PDB entry 4JI2 | X-ray diffraction, 3.64 A resolution | chains A and N of the 21 polymer chains in the assembly

== Chain A ==
Molecule: 16S rRNA
From: Thermus thermophilus
Sequence (1522 nucleotides; row label = number of the first residue in the row; note: 42 numbers in that range are skipped by the numbering (no residue carries them; nothing is unmodelled there); a row labelled like 190A-190L holds insertion residues (190A, then the next letters in order); numbering starts at 0):
     0 UUUGUUGGAG AGUUUGAUCC UGGCUCAGGG UGAACGCUGG CGGCGUGCCU AAGACAUGCA
    60 AGUCGUGCGG G
    73 CCGCGGGGUU UU
    88 ACUCCG
    95 UGGUC
   101 AGCGGCGGAC GGGUGAGUAA CGCGUGGGU
  129A G
   130 ACCUACCCGG AAGAGGGGGA CAACCCGGGG AAACUCGGGC UAAUCCCCCA UGUGGACCCG
   190 C
190A-190L CCCUUGGGGUGU
   191 GUCCAAAGGG CUUU
   216 GCCCGCUUCC GGAUGGGCCC GCGUCCCAUC AGCUAGUUGG UGGGGUAAUG GCCCACCAAG
   276 GCGACGACGG GUAGCCGGUC UGAGAGGAUG GCCGGCCACA GGGGCACUGA GACACGGGCC
   336 CCACUCCUAC GGGAGGCAGC AGUUAGGAAU CUUCCGCAAU GGGCGCAAGC CUGACGGAGC
   396 GACGCCGCUU GGAGGAAGAA GCCCUUCGGG GUGUAAACUC CUGAA
   442 CCCGGGACGA AACCCCCGAC GA
   474 GGGGACUGAC GGUACCGGG
   494 GUAAUAGCGC CGGCCAACUC CGUGCCAGCA GCCGCGGUAA UACGGAGGGC GCGAGCGUUA
   554 CCCGGAUUCA CUGGGCGUAA AGGGCGUGUA GGCGGCCUGG GGCGUCCCAU GUGAAAGACC
   614 ACGGCUCAAC CGUGGGGGAG CGUGGGAUAC GCUCAGGCUA GACGGUGGGA GAGGGUGGUG
   674 GAAUUCCCGG AGUAGCGGUG AAAUGCGCAG AUACCGGGAG GAACGCCGAU GGCGAAGGCA
   734 GCCACCUGGU CCACCCGUGA CGCUGAGGCG CGAAAGCGUG GGGAGCAAAC CGGAUUAGAU
   794 ACCCGGGUAG UCCACGCCCU AAACGAUGCG CGCUAGGUCU CUGGGUCU
   848 CCUGGGGGCC GAAGCUAACG CGUUAAGCGC GCCGCCUGGG GAGUACGGCC GCAAGGCUGA
   908 AACUCAAAGG AAUUGACGGG GGCCCGCACA AGCGGUGGAG CAUGUGGUUU AAUUCGAAGX
   968 AACGCGAAGA ACCUUACCAG GCCUUGACAU GCUAGG
 1003A G
  1004 AACCCGGGUG AAAGCCUGGG GUGCCCC
1030A-1030D GCGA
  1031 GGGGAGCCCU AGCACAGGUG CUGCAUGGCC GUCGUCAGCU CGUGCCGUGA GGUGUUGGGU
  1091 UAAGUCCCGC AACGAGCGCA ACCCCCGCCG UUAGUUGCCA GCGGUUCGGC CGGGCACUCU
  1151 AACGGGACUG CCCGCGAAA
  1171 GCGGGAGGAA GGAGGGGACG ACGUCUGGUC AGCAUGGCCC UUACGGCCUG GGCGACACAC
  1231 GUGCUACAAU GCCCACUACA AAGCGAUGCC ACCCGGCAAC GGGGAGCUAA UCGCAAAAAG
  1291 GUGGGCCCAG UUCGGAUUGG GGUCUGCAAC CCGACCCCAU GAAGCCGGAA UCGCUAGUAA
  1351 UCGCGGAUCA G
 1361A C
  1362 CAUGCCGCGG UGAAUACGUU CCCGGGCCUU GUACACACXG CCXGUXACGC CAUGGGAGCG
  1422 GGCUCUACCC GAAGUCGCCG GG
  1446 AGCCUACGGG
  1459 CAGGCGCCGA GGGUAGGGCC CGUGACUGGG GCGAAGUCGU AACAAGGUAG CUGUACCGGA
  1519 AGGUGCGGCU GGAUCCACUC CUUUCU
Unresolved in the structure: 0-4, 1534-1538
Differences from the reference sequence: engineered mutation C1534 (A2157 in M26923.1); conflict A1535 (C2158 in M26923.1)
Modified / non-standard residues: PSU (pseudouridine-5'-monophosphate) at position 516, 7MG (7N-methyl-8-hydroguanosine-5'-monophosphate) at position 527, M2G (N2-dimethylguanosine-5'-monophosphate) at position 966, 5MC (5-methylcytidine-5'-monophosphate) at position 967, 2MG (2N-methylguanosine-5'-monophosphate) at position 1207, 5MC (5-methylcytidine-5'-monophosphate) at position 1400, 4OC (4n,o2'-methylcytidine-5'-monophosphate) at position 1402, 5MC (5-methylcytidine-5'-monophosphate) at position 1404, 5MC (5-methylcytidine-5'-monophosphate) at position 1407, UR3 (3-methyluridine-5'-monophoshate) at position 1498, MA6 (6N-dimethyladenosine-5'-monophoshate) at position 1518, MA6 (6N-dimethyladenosine-5'-monophoshate) at position 1519, PSU (pseudouridine-5'-monophosphate) at position 1540, PSU (pseudouridine-5'-monophosphate) at position 1541
Metal / ion sites: Mg2+ site 1 near U5 (its only coordinating residue here); Mg2+ site 2: U12, C526, 7MG_527, A914; Mg2+ site 3 near U12 (its only coordinating residue here); Mg2+ site 4 near U13 (its only coordinating residue here); Mg2+ site 5 near G21 (its only coordinating residue here); Mg2+ site 6: G21, G22; Mg2+ site 7 near C48 (its only coordinating residue here); Mg2+ site 8 near A53 (its only coordinating residue here); Mg2+ site 9: C58, U387; Mg2+ site 10: A59, C386; Mg2+ site 11: U62, G105; Mg2+ site 12 near C89 (its only coordinating residue here); 125 more Mg2+ sites not listed
From the paper describing this entry:
  - conformationally variable residues: A1492
  - mutagenesis - C1490U: increased growth

== Chain N ==
Molecule: Ribosomal protein S14
From: Thermus thermophilus
UniProtKB: Q5SHQ1 (RS14Z_THET8); residue numbers follow UniProt; this construct covers 1-61
Amino-acid sequence (61 residues; each row starts with the number of its first residue):
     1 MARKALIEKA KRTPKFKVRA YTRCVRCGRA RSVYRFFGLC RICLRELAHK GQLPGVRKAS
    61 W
Unresolved in the structure: 1
Metal / ion sites: Zn2+: Cys24, Cys27, Cys40, Cys43

== Chain A / chain N interface ==
Pairs across the interface - 70 pairs, chain A then chain N:
  A974(A) - Arg29(N)  salt bridge to the phosphate
  A974(A) - Arg31(N)  sugar contact
  A974(A) - Ser32(N)  phosphate contact
  A974(A) - Arg41(N)  salt bridge to the phosphate
  A975(A) - Ser32(N)  hydrogen bond to the sugar
  A975(A) - Tyr34(N)  sugar contact
  G976(A) - Ser32(N)  hydrogen bond to the phosphate
  G976(A) - Val33(N)  phosphate contact
  A977(A) - Arg31(N)  salt bridge to the phosphate
  C979(A) - Val18(N)  hydrogen bond to the base
  C979(A) - Arg19(N)  hydrogen bond to the sugar
  C980(A) - Arg19(N)  hydrogen bond to the sugar
  C980(A) - Tyr21(N)  sugar contact
  U981(A) - Leu6(N)  phosphate contact
  U981(A) - Glu8(N)  phosphate contact
  U981(A) - Tyr21(N)  sugar contact
  U982(A) - Arg23(N)  salt bridge to the phosphate
  U982(A) - Ala30(N)  phosphate contact
  A983(A) - Arg3(N)  salt bridge to the phosphate
  A983(A) - Leu6(N)  phosphate contact
  A994(A) - Lys4(N)  base contact
  A994(A) - Ala5(N)  base contact
  A994(A) - Lys11(N)  sugar contact
  C995(A) - Lys4(N)  hydrogen bond to the base
  A1015(A) - Lys15(N)  hydrogen bond to the phosphate
  G1047(A) - Lys4(N)  salt bridge to the phosphate
  G1048(A) - Arg3(N)  phosphate contact
  G1048(A) - Lys4(N)  hydrogen bond to the phosphate
  U1049(A) - Ala2(N)  phosphate contact
  U1049(A) - Arg3(N)  hydrogen bond to the sugar
  U1049(A) - Ala30(N)  base contact
  C1059(A) - Arg45(N)  hydrogen bond to the phosphate
  C1060(A) - Arg45(N)  salt bridge to the phosphate
  C1114(A) - Ser60(N)  hydrogen bond to the sugar
  C1114(A) - Trp61(N)  base contact
  C1115(A) - Ser60(N)  sugar contact
  C1115(A) - Trp61(N)  sugar contact
  G1186(A) - Trp61(N)  hydrogen bond to the base
  G1187(A) - Ser60(N)  hydrogen bond to the base
  G1187(A) - Trp61(N)  hydrogen bond to the sugar
  A1188(A) - Lys58(N)  hydrogen bond to the phosphate
  A1188(A) - Ser60(N)  sugar contact
  C1189(A) - Lys58(N)  salt bridge to the phosphate
  G1202(A) - Cys27(N)  hydrogen bond to the sugar
  G1202(A) - Arg29(N)  sugar contact
  G1202(A) - Ile42(N)  base contact
  G1202(A) - Glu46(N)  hydrogen bond to the base
  C1203(A) - Ala2(N)  hydrogen bond to the phosphate
  C1203(A) - Arg26(N)  sugar contact
  C1203(A) - Cys27(N)  sugar contact
  G1216(A) - Arg3(N)  salt bridge to the phosphate
  G1216(A) - Ala5(N)  phosphate contact
  C1217(A) - Ala5(N)  phosphate contact
  C1217(A) - Leu6(N)  phosphate contact
  C1217(A) - Glu8(N)  phosphate contact
  C1218(A) - Glu8(N)  phosphate contact
  U1219(A) - Lys15(N)  phosphate contact
  U1219(A) - Arg19(N)  salt bridge to the phosphate
  G1316(A) - Val18(N)  phosphate contact
  C1317(A) - Phe16(N)  stacking on the base
  C1317(A) - Lys17(N)  hydrogen bond to the phosphate
  C1317(A) - Val18(N)  hydrogen bond to the phosphate
  A1357(A) - Tyr34(N)  sugar contact
  U1358(A) - Val33(N)  phosphate contact
  U1358(A) - Tyr34(N)  sugar contact
  U1358(A) - Arg35(N)  salt bridge to the phosphate
  C1359(A) - Thr22(N)  hydrogen bond to the phosphate
  C1359(A) - Arg35(N)  phosphate contact
  G1368(A) - Trp61(N)  phosphate contact
  C1369(A) - Trp61(N)  phosphate contact
Interface residues without a listed pair, chain A (43 interface residues in all): G973, A996, A1016, A1046, G1058, A1318, A1360
Interface residues without a listed pair, chain N (35 interface residues in all): Ala20, Phe36, Cys43, Ala59

== Overview ==
Chain A and chain N form an interface of 43 and 35 residues respectively; the contacts include 21 hydrogen
bonds, 11 salt bridges and 1 aromatic stacking contact. Among the polar pairs are C979(A)-Val18(N),
C995(A)-Lys4(N) and G1186(A)-Trp61(N). The paper reports that C1490U of chain A increases growth;
conformational variability at A1492(A).
Chain A is 16S rRNA and chain N is Ribosomal protein S14, both from Thermus thermophilus; the structure,
Crystal Structure of 30S ribosomal subunit from Thermus thermophilus, was determined by X-ray diffraction
(same publication as 4JI0, 4JI1, 4JI3, 4JI4, 4JI5, 4JI6, 4JI7 and 4JI8).
